PDB entry 8Y73 | electron microscopy, 2.84 A resolution | chains R and D of the 6 polymer chains in the assembly

Chain R:
Protein: Mu-type opioid receptor
From: Homo sapiens
UniProt: P35372 (OPRM_HUMAN); residues 2-388 here = UniProt positions 2-388
Sequence (403 residues; numbered -6 to 396; the number before each row is that of its first residue; numbers below 1 keep their minus sign (Asp-6 is residue -6)):
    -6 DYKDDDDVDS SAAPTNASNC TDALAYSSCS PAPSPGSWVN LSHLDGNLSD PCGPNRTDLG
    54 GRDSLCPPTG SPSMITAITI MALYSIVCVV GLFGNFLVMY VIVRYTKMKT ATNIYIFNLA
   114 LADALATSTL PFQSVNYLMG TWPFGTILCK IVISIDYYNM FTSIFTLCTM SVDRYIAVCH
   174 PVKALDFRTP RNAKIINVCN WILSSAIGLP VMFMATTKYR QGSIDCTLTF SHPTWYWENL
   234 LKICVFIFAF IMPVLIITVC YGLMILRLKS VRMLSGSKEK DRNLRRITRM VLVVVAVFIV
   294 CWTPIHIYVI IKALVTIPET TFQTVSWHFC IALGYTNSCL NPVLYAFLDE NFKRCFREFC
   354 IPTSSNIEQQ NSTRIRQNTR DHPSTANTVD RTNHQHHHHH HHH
Disordered / not traced: -6 to 65, 353-396
Differences from the reference sequence: expression tag (-6 to 1, 389-396)
Swiss-Prot annotation at these positions:
  - motif: Asn334 to Tyr338 (NPxxY)
  - modified residue: Tyr168 (Phosphotyrosine), Ser365 (Phosphoserine), Thr372 (Phosphothreonine), Ser377 (Phosphoserine)
  - lipidation: Cys353 (S-palmitoyl cysteine)
  - glycosylation (N-linked (GlcNAc...) asparagine): Asn9, Asn12, Asn33, Asn40, Asn48
Disulfide bonds: Cys142-Cys219
Small-molecule neighbours: A1D6C (9-[5-(3-chlorophenyl)furan-2-yl]-3,3,6,6-tetramethyl-4,5,7,9-tetrahydro-2H-xanthene-1,8-dione): Leu118, Ile144, Ser147, Ile148, Tyr151, Asn152, Trp194, Ser198, Gly201, Leu202, Met205

Chain D:
Protein: Tyr-dal-gly-mea-eta
Sequence (5 residues; numbered 1 to 5; the number before each row is that of its first residue):
     1 YAGFX
Modified / non-standard residues: Ala2 (D-alanine; DAL); Phe4 (N-methylphenylalanine; MEA); ETA (ethanolamine) at position 5

Chain R / chain D interface:
Residue-residue contacts (17; chain R residue first):
  Gln126(R) - Phe4(D)
  Asn129(R) - Phe4(D)
  Trp135(R) - Phe4(D)
  Val145(R) - Phe4(D)
  Ile146(R) - Phe4(D)
  Asp149(R) - Tyr1(D)
  Tyr150(R) - Tyr1(D)
  Met153(R) - Tyr1(D)
  Cys219(R) - Phe4(D)
  Thr220(R) - ETA_5(D)
  Lys235(R) - Tyr1(D)
  Val238(R) - Tyr1(D)
  Trp320(R) - Ala2(D)
  Ile324(R) - Tyr1(D)
  Ile324(R) - Ala2(D)
  Ile324(R) - Gly3(D)
  Tyr328(R) - Tyr1(D)
Other interface residues (no listed pair), chain R (19 interface residues in all): Trp295, Ile298, His299, Val302

Overview:
19 residues of chain R face 5 of chain D across their interface. Bound to chain R: compound A1D6C.
Here chain R is Mu-type opioid receptor (Homo sapiens) and chain D is Tyr-dal-gly-mea-eta. Entry 8Y73
(positive allosteric modulator(MPAM-15)-bound mu-opioid receptor-Gi complex) was determined by electron
microscopy.
